PDB entry 9D3K | electron microscopy, 2.70 A resolution | chains G and H of the 12 polymer chains in the assembly

[Chain G]
Molecule: Histone H2A type 2-A
Source organism: Homo sapiens
Reference sequence: Q6FI13 (H2A2A_HUMAN); residues 15-116 here correspond to UniProt positions 16-117 (UniProt number = residue number + 1)
Amino-acid sequence (102 residues; row label = number of the first residue in the row):
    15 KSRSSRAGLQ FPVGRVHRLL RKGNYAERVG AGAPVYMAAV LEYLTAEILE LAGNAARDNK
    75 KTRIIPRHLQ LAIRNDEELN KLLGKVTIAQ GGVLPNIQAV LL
Disordered / not traced: 15-16, 115-116

[Chain H]
Molecule: Histone H2B type 1-M
Source organism: Homo sapiens
Reference sequence: Q99879 (H2B1M_HUMAN); residues 35-124 here correspond to UniProt positions 36-125 (UniProt number = residue number + 1)
Amino-acid sequence (90 residues; row label = number of the first residue in the row):
    35 ESYSVYVYKV LKQVHPDTGI SSKAMGIMNS FVNDIFERIA GEASRLAHYN KRSTITSREI
    95 QTAVRLLLPG ELAKHAVSEG TKAVTKYTSS

[Interface between chain G and chain H]
Contacting residue pairs - 108 pairs, chain G then chain H:
  Arg17(G) with Tyr121(H)
  Arg20(G) with Lys120(H); Tyr121(H)
  Ala21(G) with Ala117(H)
  Leu23(G) with Ala117(H), hydrophobic
  Gln24(G) with Tyr40(H); Lys43(H); Gln47(H), hydrogen bond
  Phe25(G) with Tyr37(H), hydrophobic; Tyr40(H), hydrophobic; Val66(H), hydrophobic
  Pro26(G) with Tyr40(H)
  Arg29(G) with Ser36(H), hydrogen bond (side chain-backbone); Tyr40(H), hydrogen bond
  Val30(G) with Phe70(H), hydrophobic
  Leu33(G) with Tyr37(H); Phe70(H), hydrophobic
  Leu34(G) with Ala74(H), hydrophobic
  Tyr39(G) with Phe70(H); Glu71(H); Ala74(H); Ser78(H), hydrogen bond (backbone-side chain); Ile89(H), hydrophobic
  Ala40(G) with Ser87(H); Ile89(H), hydrophobic
  Glu41(G) with Ser87(H), hydrogen bond (backbone-backbone)
  Arg42(G) with Ser87(H), hydrogen bond (backbone-backbone); Thr88(H); Ile89(H), hydrogen bond (backbone-backbone)
  Val43(G) with Ile89(H)
  Gly44(G) with Thr88(H); Ile89(H), hydrogen bond (backbone-backbone)
  Ala45(G) with Tyr121(H)
  Gly46(G) with Ser91(H); Val118(H)
  Ala47(G) with Ile89(H); Thr90(H)
  Val49(G) with Ala117(H); Tyr121(H), hydrophobic
  Tyr50(G) with Ser91(H); Ile94(H), hydrophobic; Gln95(H); Val111(H), hydrogen bond (side chain-backbone); Gly114(H); Thr115(H); Val118(H)
  Met51(G) with Phe70(H), hydrophobic; Ile73(H), hydrophobic; Ile94(H), hydrophobic
  Ala53(G) with Glu113(H); Gly114(H); Ala117(H), hydrophobic
  Val54(G) with Ile73(H), hydrophobic; Val98(H), hydrophobic; Ala110(H)
  Leu55(G) with Val66(H); Phe70(H)
  Tyr57(G) with Leu106(H); His109(H); Ala110(H), hydrophobic; Glu113(H)
  Leu58(G) with Phe65(H), hydrophobic; Ile69(H), hydrophobic; Leu102(H), hydrophobic
  Thr59(G) with Val66(H)
  Ala60(G) with Val44(H), hydrophobic
  Ile62(G) with Met62(H), hydrophobic; Phe65(H), hydrophobic
  Leu63(G) with Val41(H); Leu45(H), hydrophobic; His49(H); Ile54(H), hydrophobic; Met62(H), hydrophobic
  Glu64(G) with Val48(H); His49(H), hydrogen bond (backbone-side chain)
  Gly67(G) with His49(H)
  Asn68(G) with His49(H), hydrogen bond
  Arg71(G) with His49(H), hydrogen bond; Asp51(H), salt bridge
  Thr76(G) with Asp51(H); Thr52(H); Gly53(H), hydrogen bond (backbone-backbone)
  Arg77(G) with Gly53(H); Ser55(H), hydrogen bond
  Ile78(G) with Leu45(H), hydrophobic; Thr52(H); Gly53(H), hydrogen bond (backbone-backbone); Ile54(H), hydrophobic; Ser55(H), hydrogen bond (backbone-backbone); Ala58(H)
  Ile79(G) with Ser55(H); Ala58(H), hydrophobic
  Pro80(G) with Lys57(H); Ala58(H); Ile61(H), hydrophobic
  Leu83(G) with Ala58(H); Ile61(H), hydrophobic; Met62(H), hydrophobic
  Glu92(G) with Pro103(H); Gly104(H); Glu105(H), hydrogen bond (side chain-backbone); Leu106(H), hydrogen bond (side chain-backbone)
  Leu93(G) with Leu106(H), hydrophobic
  Leu96(G) with Arg72(H), hydrogen bond (backbone-side chain); Pro103(H)
  Leu97(G) with Phe65(H), hydrophobic
  Ile102(G) with Ile61(H), hydrophobic
  Ala103(G) with Ile61(H)
Interface residues without a listed pair, chain G (52 interface residues in all): Glu56, Glu61, Lys95, Val100
Interface residues without a listed pair, chain H (54 interface residues in all): Asp68, His82, Leu101

[In short]
52 residues of chain G and 54 residues of chain H are in contact, with 19 hydrogen bonds and 1 salt bridge.
Polar pairs include Arg71(G)-Asp51(H), Gln24(G)-Gln47(H) and Arg29(G)-Ser36(H).
Chain G is Histone H2A type 2-A and chain H is Histone H2B type 1-M, both from Homo sapiens; the structure,
Two Dsup molecules in complex with the nucleosome open from both sides, was determined by electron microscopy
(same publication as 9D3L, 9D3N, 9D3O, 9D3Q, 9D3R, 9D3S and 9D3T).
